Entry 3UTV (X-ray diffraction, 2.06 A resolution); this record covers chain A.

Chain A:
Molecule: Bacteriorhodopsin
Organism: Halobacterium sp
UniProt: P02945 (BACR_HALSA); residues 1-249 here correspond to UniProt positions 14-262 (UniProt number = residue number + 13)
Chain sequence (249 residues; numbered 1 to 249; the number before each row is that of its first residue):
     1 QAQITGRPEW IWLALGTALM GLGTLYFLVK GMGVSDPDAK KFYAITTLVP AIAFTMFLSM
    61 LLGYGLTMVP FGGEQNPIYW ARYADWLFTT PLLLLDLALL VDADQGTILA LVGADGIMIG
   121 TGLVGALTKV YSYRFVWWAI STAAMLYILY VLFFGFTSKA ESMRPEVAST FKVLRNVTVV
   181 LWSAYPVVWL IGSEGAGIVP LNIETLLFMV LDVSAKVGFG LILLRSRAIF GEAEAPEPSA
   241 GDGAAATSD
Not modelled in the structure: 1-4, 232-249
Differences from the reference sequence: engineered mutation Phe-57 (Tyr70 in P02945)
Swiss-Prot annotation at these positions:
  - site: Asp-85 (Primary proton acceptor)
  - modified residue: Gln-1 (Pyrrolidone carboxylic acid), Lys-216 (N6-(retinylidene)lysine)
Covalent attachments: retinal (RET) linked to Lys-216
Ligand contacts:
  - 1,2-dimyristoyl-rac-glycero-3-phosphocholine (MC3): Ser-132, Tyr-133, Phe-135, Val-136, Trp-138, Ala-139, Thr-142, Ala-143, Leu-190, Ala-196
  - retinal (RET): Tyr-83, Trp-86, Thr-89, Thr-90, Leu-93, Met-118, Ile-119, Gly-122, Trp-138, Ser-141, Thr-142, Met-145, Trp-182, Tyr-185, Pro-186, Trp-189, Asp-212, Ala-215
What the authors report for this chain:
  - mutagenesis - Y57F (3.9 kcal/mol): decreased stability
  - contacts within the chain: Thr-46/Asp-96 (hydrogen bond) (citing earlier work)

Summary:
Chain A binds 1,2-dimyristoyl-rac-glycero-3-phosphocholine. Covalently linked retinal: at Lys-216. The paper
reports that Y57F reduces stability; contacts within the chain involving Thr-46 and Asp-96.
Chain A is Bacteriorhodopsin (Halobacterium sp); the structure, Crystal structure of bacteriorhodopsin mutant
Y57F, was determined by X-ray diffraction, deposited together with 3UTW, 3UTX and 3UTY.
